PDB entry 9ITN | electron microscopy, 3.48 A resolution | chains L and Z of the 16 polymer chains in the assembly

# Chain L
Protein: ATP synthase subunit c
From: Chloroflexus aurantiacus J-10-fl
UniProtKB: A9WGS9 (ATPL_CHLAA); numbering as in UniProt (aligned over 1-76)
Chain sequence (76 residues; each row starts with the number of its first residue):
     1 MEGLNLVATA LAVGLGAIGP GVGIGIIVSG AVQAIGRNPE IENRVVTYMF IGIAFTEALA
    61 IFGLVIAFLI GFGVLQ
Disordered / not traced: 73-76
Curated features (UniProtKB/Swiss-Prot):
  - site: Glu57 (Reversibly protonated during proton transport)

# Chain Z
Protein: ATP synthase subunit a
From: Chloroflexus aurantiacus J-10-fl
UniProtKB: A9WGT0 (A9WGT0_CHLAA); residues 1-312 here = UniProt positions 1-312
Chain sequence (312 residues; row label = number of the first residue in the row):
     1 MSTRTRNILI IVGALIISIA SRFFLYTGPP HVEVAAEVIF DGIPGFPITN SFVVAIIIDI
    61 FVIALAVAAT RNLQMVPRGL QNVMEFILES LYNLFRNINA KYVATAFPLV ATIFLFVLFG
   121 NWFGLLPGVG SIGVCHEKKE EHAVVDERLA LAAPAAPLSS VAAAEGEEIH DTCAAQGKKL
   181 VPLFRAPAAD LNFTFAIAVI SFVFIEYWGF RALGPGYLKK FFNTNGIMSF VGIIEFISEL
   241 VKPFALAFRL FGNIFAGEVL LVVMAFLVPL LLPLPFYGFE VFVGFIQALI FALLTYAFLN
   301 IAVTGHDEEH AH
Disordered / not traced: 1-11, 137-168, 305-312
Cystine bridges: Cys135-Cys173

# How chain L and chain Z interact
Pairs across the interface (14):
  Ile51(L) - Phe282(Z)  hydrophobic
  Ala54(L) - Phe279(Z)
  Ala54(L) - Phe282(Z)  hydrophobic
  Phe55(L) - Ile286(Z)  hydrophobic
  Ala58(L) - Phe279(Z)  hydrophobic
  Ile61(L) - Leu260(Z)  hydrophobic
  Ile61(L) - Phe276(Z)  hydrophobic
  Phe62(L) - Gly252(Z)
  Phe62(L) - Ala256(Z)  hydrophobic
  Val65(L) - Val259(Z)  hydrophobic
  Val65(L) - Leu260(Z)  hydrophobic
  Phe68(L) - Leu267(Z)  hydrophobic
  Phe72(L) - Phe266(Z)  hydrophobic
  Phe72(L) - Leu267(Z)  hydrophobic
Interface residues without a listed pair, chain L (11 interface residues in all): Glu57, Leu69
Interface residues without a listed pair, chain Z (15 interface residues in all): Asn253, Val263, Met264, Val283, Gln287

# In short
11 residues of chain L and 15 residues of chain Z are in contact.
Chain L is ATP synthase subunit c and chain Z is ATP synthase subunit a, both from Chloroflexus aurantiacus
J-10-fl; the structure, Chloroflexus aurantiacus ATP synthase, state 1, focused refinement of FO and
peripheral stalk, was determined by electron microscopy together with 9ITJ, 9ITK, 9ITL, 9ITM, 9ITO, 9ITP and
11 further entries from the same study.
